3DY3 - chains A and B of the 28 polymer chains in the assembly; structure by X-ray diffraction, 2.81 A resolution.

# Chain A
Protein: Proteasome component Y7
Source organism: Saccharomyces cerevisiae
Notes: EC 3.4.25.1
UniProtKB: P23639 (PSA2_YEAST); the construct lacks a stretch of the UniProt sequence and is renumbered around it, so the offset changes along the chain: 4-102 = UniProt 1-99; 103-147 = UniProt 101-145; 148-200 = UniProt 147-199; 202-209 = UniProt 200-207; 2 more segments
Amino-acid sequence (250 residues; row label = number of the first residue in the row; note: 1 number in that range is skipped by the numbering (no residue carries it; nothing is unmodelled there); a row labelled like 21A-21B holds insertion residues (21A, then the next letters in order)):
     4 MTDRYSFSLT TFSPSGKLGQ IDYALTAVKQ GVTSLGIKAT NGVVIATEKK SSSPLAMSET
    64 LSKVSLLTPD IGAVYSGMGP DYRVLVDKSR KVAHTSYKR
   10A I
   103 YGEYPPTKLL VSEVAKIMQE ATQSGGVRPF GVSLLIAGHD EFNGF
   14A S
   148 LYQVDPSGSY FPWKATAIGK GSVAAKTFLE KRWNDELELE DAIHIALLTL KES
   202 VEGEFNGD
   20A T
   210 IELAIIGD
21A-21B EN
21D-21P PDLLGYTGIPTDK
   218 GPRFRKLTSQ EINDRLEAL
UniProt features mapped onto this chain:
  - cross-link: Lys110 (Glycyl lysine isopeptide (Lys-Gly) (interchain with G-Cter in ubiquitin))

# Chain B
Protein: Proteasome component Y13
Source organism: Saccharomyces cerevisiae
Notes: EC 3.4.25.1
UniProtKB: P23638 (PSA4_YEAST); the construct lacks a stretch of the UniProt sequence and is renumbered around it, so the offset changes along the chain: 4-63 = UniProt 2-61; 64-144 = UniProt 63-143; 145-200 = UniProt 145-200; 202-204 = UniProt 201-203; 2 more segments
Amino-acid sequence (244 residues; row label = number of the first residue in the row; note: 1 number in that range is skipped by the numbering (no residue carries it; nothing is unmodelled there); a row labelled like 20A-20B holds insertion residues (20A, then the next letters in order)):
     4 GSRRYDSRTT IFSPEGRLYQ VEYALESISH AGTAIGIMAS DGIVLAAERK VTSTLLEQDT
   63A S
    64 TEKLYKLNDK IAVAVAGLTA DAEILINTAR IHAQNYLKTY NEDIPVEILV RRLSDIKQGY
   124 TQHGGLRPFG VSFIYAGYDD R
   14A Y
   145 GYQLYTSNPS GNYTGWKAIS VGANTSAAQT LLQMDYKDDM KVDDAIELAL KTLSKT
   202 TDS
20A-20B SA
   205 LTYDRLEFAT IR
21A-21B KG
   217 AN
21C-21D DG
   219 E
   21E V
   220 YQKIFKPQEI KDILVKTGIT
UniProt features mapped onto this chain:
  - cross-link (Glycyl lysine isopeptide (Lys-Gly)): Lys101 (interchain with G-Cter in ubiquitin), Lys199 (interchain with G-Cter in ubiquitin), Lys225 (interchain with G-Cter in ubiquitin)

# How chain A and chain B interact
Pairs across the interface - 64 pairs, chain A then chain B:
  Arg7(A) - Ser5(B)
  Tyr8(A) - Ser5(B)
  Tyr8(A) - Tyr8(B)
  Ser9(A) - Gly127(B)
  Ser9(A) - Leu129(B)
  Phe10(A) - Ser5(B)
  Phe10(A) - Tyr8(B)
  Phe10(A) - Asp9(B)
  Phe10(A) - Gly128(B)
  Ser11(A) - Gly128(B)  hydrogen bond (backbone-backbone)
  Ser11(A) - Leu129(B)
  Ser11(A) - Arg130(B)  hydrogen bond (side chain-backbone)
  Thr13(A) - Arg130(B)
  Thr14(A) - Ser10(B)
  Thr14(A) - Thr12(B)
  Thr14(A) - Gln23(B)
  Phe15(A) - Gln23(B)
  Phe15(A) - Tyr26(B)
  Phe15(A) - Ala27(B)  hydrophobic
  Phe15(A) - Arg130(B)
  Phe15(A) - Pro131(B)
  Phe15(A) - Gly133(B)
  Ser16(A) - Tyr26(B)
  Pro17(A) - Tyr26(B)  hydrophobic
  Pro17(A) - Glu29(B)
  Ser18(A) - Glu29(B)
  Gly19(A) - Tyr26(B)
  Gly19(A) - Glu29(B)
  Gly19(A) - Ser30(B)  hydrogen bond (backbone-side chain)
  Leu21(A) - Arg130(B)
  Lys41(A) - Glu60(B)  salt bridge
  Ser114(A) - Glu86(B)
  Lys118(A) - Ile87(B)
  Gln121(A) - Ala83(B)
  Gln121(A) - Asp84(B)  hydrogen bond
  Gln121(A) - Ile87(B)
  Gln121(A) - Arg130(B)
  Thr124(A) - Arg130(B)  hydrogen bond (backbone-side chain)
  Gln125(A) - Tyr123(B)
  Gln125(A) - Leu129(B)
  Gln125(A) - Arg130(B)  hydrogen bond (side chain-backbone)
  Gln125(A) - Phe132(B)
  Gly127(A) - Leu129(B)
  Tyr149(A) - Thr63(B)
  Ser154(A) - Ala83(B)
  Gly155(A) - Ala83(B)
  Tyr157(A) - Glu86(B)  hydrogen bond
  Pro159(A) - Leu59(B)
  Pro159(A) - Glu60(B)  hydrogen bond (backbone-backbone)
  Pro159(A) - Thr63(B)
  Pro159(A) - Ser63A(B)
  Trp160(A) - Ser56(B)
  Trp160(A) - Leu58(B)
  Trp160(A) - Leu59(B)
  Trp160(A) - Glu60(B)
  Lys161(A) - Thr57(B)  hydrogen bond (side chain-backbone)
  Lys161(A) - Leu58(B)  hydrogen bond (backbone-backbone)
  Lys161(A) - Leu59(B)
  Lys161(A) - Glu60(B)
  Ala162(A) - Leu58(B)
  Lys173(A) - Leu58(B)
  Glu177(A) - Ser56(B)
  Glu177(A) - Thr57(B)  hydrogen bond
  Glu177(A) - Leu58(B)
Interface residues without a listed pair, chain A (34 interface residues in all): Ser126, Ser156, Phe158, Leu176
Interface residues without a listed pair, chain B (32 interface residues in all): His33, Leu81, Thr82

# Overview
The interface between chain A and chain B involves 34 residues on one side and 32 on the other, with 11
hydrogen bonds and 1 salt bridge. Polar pairs include Lys41(A)-Glu60(B), Ser11(A)-Arg130(B) and
Gly19(A)-Ser30(B).
Here chain A is Proteasome component Y7 and chain B is Proteasome component Y13, both from Saccharomyces
cerevisiae. Entry 3DY3 (Crystal structure of yeast 20S proteasome in complex with the epimer form of
spirolactacystin) was determined by X-ray diffraction, deposited together with 3DY4.
